Entry 9CQC (electron microscopy, 3.40 A resolution); this record covers chains A and L of the 18 polymer chains in the assembly.

Chain A:
Name: X-ray repair cross-complementing protein 6
From: Homo sapiens
Notes: EC 3.6.4.-, 4.2.99.-
Reference sequence: P12956 (XRCC6_HUMAN); numbering as in UniProt (aligned over 1-609)
Amino-acid sequence (612 residues; each row starts with the number of its first residue; numbers below 1 keep their minus sign (Gly-2 is residue -2)):
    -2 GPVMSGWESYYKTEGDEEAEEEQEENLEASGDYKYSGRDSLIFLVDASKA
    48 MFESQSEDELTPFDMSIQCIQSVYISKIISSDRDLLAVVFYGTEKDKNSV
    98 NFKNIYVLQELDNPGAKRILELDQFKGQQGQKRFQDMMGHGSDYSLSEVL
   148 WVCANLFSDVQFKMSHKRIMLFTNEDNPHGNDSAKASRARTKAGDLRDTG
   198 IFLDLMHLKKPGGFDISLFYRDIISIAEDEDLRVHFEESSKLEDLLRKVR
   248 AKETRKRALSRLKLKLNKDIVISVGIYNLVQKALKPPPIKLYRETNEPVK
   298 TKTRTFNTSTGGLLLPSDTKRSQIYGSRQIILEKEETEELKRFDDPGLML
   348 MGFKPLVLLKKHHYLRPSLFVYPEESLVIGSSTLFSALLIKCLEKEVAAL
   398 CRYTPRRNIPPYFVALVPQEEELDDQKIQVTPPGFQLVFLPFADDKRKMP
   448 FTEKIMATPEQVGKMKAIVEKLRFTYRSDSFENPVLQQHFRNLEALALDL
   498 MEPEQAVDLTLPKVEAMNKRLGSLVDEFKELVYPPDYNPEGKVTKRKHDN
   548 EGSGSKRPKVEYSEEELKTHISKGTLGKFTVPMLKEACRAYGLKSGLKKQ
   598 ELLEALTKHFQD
Disordered / not traced: -2 to 31, 539-609
Construct notes: expression tag (-2 to 0)
Curated features (UniProtKB/Swiss-Prot):
  - region: Val578 to Glu583 (Interaction with BAX)
  - active site: Lys31 (Schiff-base intermediate with DNA)
  - modified residue: Ser2 (N-acetylserine), Ser6 (Phosphoserine), Ser27 (Phosphoserine), Lys31 (N6-acetyllysine), Ser51 (Phosphoserine), Ser306 (Phosphoserine), Lys317 (N6-acetyllysine), Lys331 (N6-acetyllysine), Lys338 (N6-acetyllysine), Thr455 (Phosphothreonine), Lys461 (N6-acetyllysine), Ser477 (Phosphoserine), Ser520 (Phosphoserine), Lys539 (N6-acetyllysine), Lys542 (N6-acetyllysine), Lys544 (N6-acetyllysine), Ser550 (Phosphoserine), Lys553 (N6-acetyllysine), Lys556 (N6-acetyllysine), Ser560 (Phosphoserine) and 1 more in UniProt
  - cross-link (Glycyl lysine isopeptide (Lys-Gly)): Lys287 (interchain with G-Cter in SUMO2), Lys317 (interchain with G-Cter in SUMO2), Lys556 (interchain with G-Cter in SUMO2)

Chain L:
Molecule: 50-nt DNA strand
Sequence (50 nucleotides; row label = number of the first residue in the row):
     1 GACTTGTACTGGAACTCACGTGAACGAATGTTTTTAGTTTATTGGGCGCG
Disordered / not traced: 36-50

Chain A / chain L interface:
Contacting residue pairs (8; chain A residue first):
  Lys249(A) with DC15(L), salt bridge to the phosphate
  Arg254(A) with DC15(L), base contact
  Leu256(A) with DT16(L), sugar contact
  Asn275(A) with DT16(L), hydrogen bond to the phosphate
  Gln278(A) with DT16(L), phosphate contact; DC17(L), hydrogen bond to the phosphate
  Lys338(A) with DC19(L), salt bridge to the phosphate
  Arg363(A) with DC17(L), salt bridge to the phosphate
Other interface residues (no listed pair), chain L (6 interface residues in all): DA14, DA18

Summary:
The interface between chain A and chain L involves 7 residues on one side and 6 on the other, with 2 hydrogen
bonds and 3 salt bridges. Among the polar pairs are Asn275(A)-DT16(L), Gln278(A)-DC17(L) and
Lys249(A)-DC15(L).
Here chain A is X-ray repair cross-complementing protein 6 (Homo sapiens) and chain L is a 50-nt DNA strand.
Entry 9CQC (The ligation complex like in the NHEJ pathway) was determined by electron microscopy (same
publication as 9CQ3, 9CQ6, 9N81, 9N82 and 9N83).
